2MFF - chains B and C of the 4 polymer chains in the assembly; structure by solution NMR.

# Chain B
Molecule: SL3(RsmZ) RNA
Sequence (21 nucleotides; row label = number of the first residue in the row):
    40 GGGAUCGCAGGAAGCGAUCCC

# Chain C
Protein: Carbon storage regulator homolog
Source organism: Pseudomonas fluorescens
Reference sequence: Q5MXB2 (Q5MXB2_PSEFL); residues 1-59 here = UniProt positions 1-59
Sequence (70 residues; numbered 1 to 70; the number before each row is that of its first residue):
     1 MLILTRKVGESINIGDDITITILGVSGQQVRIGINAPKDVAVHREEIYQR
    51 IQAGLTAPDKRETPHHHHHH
Disordered / not traced: 60-70
Construct notes: expression tag (60-70)
From the paper describing this entry:
  - binding site for SL3(RsmZ) RNA: Arg44

# How chain B and chain C interact
Residue-residue contacts - 26 pairs, chain B then chain C:
  A43(B) with Val25(C), phosphate contact
  U44(B) with Ser26(C), base contact; Gly27(C), phosphate contact; Gln28(C), phosphate contact
  C45(B) with Ser26(C), base contact; Gly27(C), phosphate contact; Gln28(C), phosphate contact; Gln29(C), base contact
  G46(B) with Gln29(C), base contact; Arg31(C), base contact
  A48(B) with Arg44(C), base contact
  G49(B) with Val42(C), base contact; His43(C), base contact; Arg44(C), base contact; Ile47(C), base contact
  G50(B) with Ala36(C), base contact; Pro37(C), base contact; Lys38(C), base contact; Val40(C), base contact; Ala41(C), base contact; Val42(C), base contact; His43(C), base contact
  A52(B) with Thr21(C), base contact; Leu23(C), base contact
  G53(B) with Arg31(C), base contact
  C54(B) with Arg31(C), base contact
From the paper, about this interface:
  - interface residues, chain C: Arg44(C)

# In short
The interface between chain B and chain C involves 10 residues on one side and 17 on the other. The paper
reports a binding site for SL3(RsmZ) RNA at Arg44(C); the interface residue Arg44(C).
Here chain B is SL3(RsmZ) RNA and chain C is Carbon storage regulator homolog (Pseudomonas fluorescens). Entry
2MFF (Csr/Rsm protein-RNA recognition - A molecular affinity ruler: RsmZ(SL3)/RsmE(dimer) 2:1 complex) was
determined by solution NMR (same publication as 2MFC, 2MFE, 2MFG and 2MFH).
